PDB entry 1QEW | X-ray diffraction, 2.20 A resolution | chains A and B of the 3 polymer chains in the assembly

[Chain A]
Name: Protein (HLA class I histocompatibility antigen, B-35 B* 3501 alpha chain)
Source organism: Homo sapiens
Notes: fragment: residues 25-299, SWS P01892
UniProt: P01892 (1A02_HUMAN); residues 1-275 here correspond to UniProt positions 25-299 (UniProt number = residue number + 24)
Chain sequence (275 residues; row label = number of the first residue in the row):
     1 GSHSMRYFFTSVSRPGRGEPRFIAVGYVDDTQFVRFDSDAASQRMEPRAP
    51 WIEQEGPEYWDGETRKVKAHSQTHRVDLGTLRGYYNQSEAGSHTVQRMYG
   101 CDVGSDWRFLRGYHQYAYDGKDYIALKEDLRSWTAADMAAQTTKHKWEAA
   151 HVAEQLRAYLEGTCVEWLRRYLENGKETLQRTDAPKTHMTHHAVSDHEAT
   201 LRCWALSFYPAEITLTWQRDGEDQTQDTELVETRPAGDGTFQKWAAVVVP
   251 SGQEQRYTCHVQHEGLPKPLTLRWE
Disulfide bonds: C101-C164, C203-C259

[Chain B]
Name: Protein (beta-2-microglobulin)
Source organism: Homo sapiens
Notes: fragment: residues 21-199, SWS P01884
UniProt: P01884 (B2MG_HUMAN); residues 1-99 here correspond to UniProt positions 21-119 (UniProt number = residue number + 20)
Chain sequence (100 residues; row label = number of the first residue in the row; numbering starts at 0):
     0 MIQRTPKIQVYSRHPAENGKSNFLNCYVSGFHPSDIEVDLLKNGERIEKV
    50 EHSDLSFSKDWSFYLLYYTEFTPTEKDEYACRVNHVTLSQPKIVKWDRDM
Differences from the reference sequence: cloning artifact (0)
Disulfide bonds: C25-C80

[Chain A / chain B interface]
Pairs across the interface (54):
  F8(A) - S55(B)
  F8(A) - F56(B)
  F9(A) - F56(B)
  T10(A) - L54(B)
  T10(A) - F56(B)
  T10(A) - F62(B)
  V12(A) - S33(B)
  I23(A) - L54(B)
  V25(A) - D53(B)
  V25(A) - S55(B)
  Y27(A) - S55(B)
  Y27(A) - Y63(B)
  Q32(A) - D53(B)  hydrogen bond
  R35(A) - D53(B)  salt bridge
  S92(A) - M0(B)
  Q96(A) - H31(B)  hydrogen bond
  Q96(A) - F56(B)
  Q96(A) - W60(B)  hydrogen bond (side chain-backbone)
  Q96(A) - F62(B)
  R97(A) - F56(B)
  M98(A) - F56(B)  hydrophobic
  Q115(A) - W60(B)
  Y116(A) - W60(B)
  A117(A) - W60(B)
  D119(A) - M0(B)
  D119(A) - I1(B)
  D119(A) - H31(B)
  G120(A) - I1(B)
  G120(A) - H31(B)
  K121(A) - I1(B)
  D122(A) - W60(B)  hydrogen bond
  R202(A) - D98(B)
  W204(A) - D98(B)
  W204(A) - M99(B)
  V231(A) - Q8(B)
  E232(A) - Q8(B)  hydrogen bond (backbone-side chain)
  E232(A) - Y26(B)  hydrogen bond
  E232(A) - S28(B)  hydrogen bond
  T233(A) - Y26(B)
  R234(A) - Q8(B)  hydrogen bond
  R234(A) - Y10(B)
  R234(A) - M99(B)  hydrogen bond (side chain-backbone)
  P235(A) - Y10(B)  hydrogen bond (backbone-side chain)
  P235(A) - N24(B)
  P235(A) - Y26(B)
  A236(A) - R12(B)  hydrogen bond (backbone-side chain)
  A236(A) - N24(B)  hydrogen bond (backbone-side chain)
  G237(A) - R12(B)  hydrogen bond (backbone-side chain)
  D238(A) - R12(B)
  D238(A) - H13(B)
  Q242(A) - Y10(B)
  Q242(A) - S11(B)
  Q242(A) - R12(B)  hydrogen bond (side chain-backbone)
  W244(A) - M99(B)  hydrogen bond (side chain-backbone)
Other interface residues (no listed pair), chain A (36 interface residues in all): R48, H93, T94, E229
Other interface residues (no listed pair), chain B (24 interface residues in all): K6, D34, L65

[In short]
36 residues of chain A face 24 of chain B across their interface, with 15 hydrogen bonds and 1 salt bridge.
Among the polar pairs are R35(A)-D53(B), Q32(A)-D53(B) and Q96(A)-H31(B).
Chain A is Protein (HLA class I histocompatibility antigen, B-35 B* 3501 alpha chain) and chain B is Protein
(beta-2-microglobulin), both from Homo sapiens; the structure, Human class I histocompatibility antigen (HLA-A
0201) complex with a nonameric peptide from melanoma-associated antigen 3 ..., was determined by X-ray
diffraction.
